8CG5 - chains A and C of the 3 polymer chains in the assembly; structure by electron microscopy, 2.70 A resolution.

[Chain A]
Molecule: Non-reducing polyketide synthase CTB1
From: Cercospora nicotianae
Notes: EC 2.3.1.-
Reference sequence: Q6DQW3 (CTB1_CERNC); residue numbers follow UniProt; this construct covers 1-1293
Amino-acid sequence (1304 residues; each row starts with the number of its first residue):
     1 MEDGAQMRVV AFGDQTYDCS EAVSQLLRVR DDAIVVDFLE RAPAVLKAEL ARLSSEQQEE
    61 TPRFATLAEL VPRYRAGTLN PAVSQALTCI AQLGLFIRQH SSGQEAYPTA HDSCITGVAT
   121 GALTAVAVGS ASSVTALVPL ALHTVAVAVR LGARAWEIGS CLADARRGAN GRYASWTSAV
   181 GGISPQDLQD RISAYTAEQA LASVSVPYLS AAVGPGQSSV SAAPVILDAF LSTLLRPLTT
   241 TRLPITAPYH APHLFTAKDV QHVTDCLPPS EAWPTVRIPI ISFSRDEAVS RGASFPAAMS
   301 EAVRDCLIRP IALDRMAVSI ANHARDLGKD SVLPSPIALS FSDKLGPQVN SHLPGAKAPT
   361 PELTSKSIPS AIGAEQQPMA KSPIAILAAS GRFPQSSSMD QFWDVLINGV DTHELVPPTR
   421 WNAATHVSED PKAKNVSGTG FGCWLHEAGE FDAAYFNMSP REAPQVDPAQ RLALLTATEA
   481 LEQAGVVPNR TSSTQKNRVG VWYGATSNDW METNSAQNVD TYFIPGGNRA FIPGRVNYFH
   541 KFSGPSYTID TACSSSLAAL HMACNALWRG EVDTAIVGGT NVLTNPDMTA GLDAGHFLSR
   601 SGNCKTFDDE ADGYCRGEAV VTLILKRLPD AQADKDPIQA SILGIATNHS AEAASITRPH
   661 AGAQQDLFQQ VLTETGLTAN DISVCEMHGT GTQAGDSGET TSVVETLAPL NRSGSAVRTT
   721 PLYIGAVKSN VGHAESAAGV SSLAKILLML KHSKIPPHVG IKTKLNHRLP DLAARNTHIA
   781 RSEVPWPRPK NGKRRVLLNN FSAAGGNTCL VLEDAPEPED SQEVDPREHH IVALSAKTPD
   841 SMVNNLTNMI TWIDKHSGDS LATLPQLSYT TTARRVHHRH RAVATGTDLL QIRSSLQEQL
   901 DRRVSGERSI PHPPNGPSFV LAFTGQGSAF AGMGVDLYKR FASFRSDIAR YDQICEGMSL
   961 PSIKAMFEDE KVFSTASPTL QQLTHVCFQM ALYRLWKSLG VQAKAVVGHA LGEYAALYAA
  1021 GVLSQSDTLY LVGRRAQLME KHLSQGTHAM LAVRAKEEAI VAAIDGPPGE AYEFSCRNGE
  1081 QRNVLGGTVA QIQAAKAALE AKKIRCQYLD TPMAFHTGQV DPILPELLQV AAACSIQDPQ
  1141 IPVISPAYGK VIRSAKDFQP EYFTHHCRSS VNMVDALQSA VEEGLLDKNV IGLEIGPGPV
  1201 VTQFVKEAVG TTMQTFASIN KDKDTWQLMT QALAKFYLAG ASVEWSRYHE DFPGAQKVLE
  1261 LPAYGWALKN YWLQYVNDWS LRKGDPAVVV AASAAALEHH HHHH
Unresolved in the structure: 1-4, 1287-1304
Differences from the reference sequence: engineered mutation Ala119 (Cys in Q6DQW3), Ala321 (Thr in Q6DQW3), Ala1010 (Ser in Q6DQW3); expression tag (1294-1304)
Covalently attached groups: compound 42X linked to Cys553
Ligand contacts: 42X (N~3~-[(2R)-2-hydroxy-3,3-dimethyl-4-(phosphonooxy)butanoyl]-N-[2-(propanoylamino)ethyl]-beta-alaninamide): Leu592, Gly595, His596, Phe597, Tyr614, Thr657, Arg658, Pro659, His688, Thr690, Thr692, His733, Ser802, Ala803
UniProt features mapped onto this chain:
  - active site (For beta-ketoacyl synthase activity): Cys553, His688, His733

[Chain C]
Molecule: Acyl carrier protein (ACP) of Non-reducing polyketide synthase CTB1
From: Cercospora nicotianae
Notes: EC 2.3.1.-
Reference sequence: Q6DQW3 (CTB1_CERNC); residues 5-88 here correspond to UniProt positions 1775-1858 (UniProt number = residue number + 1770)
Amino-acid sequence (88 residues; each row starts with the number of its first residue):
     1 GSHMDPSPNE IGTVWRDALK ILSEESGLTD EELTDDTSFA DVGVDSLMSL VITSRLRDEL
    61 DIDFPDRALF EECQTIFDLR KRFSGSTE
Unresolved in the structure: 1-10, 87-88
Differences from the reference sequence: expression tag (1-4)
Covalently attached groups: compound 42X linked to Ser46
UniProt features mapped onto this chain:
  - modified residue: Ser46 (O-(pantetheine 4'-phosphoryl)serine)

[Chain A / chain C interface]
Residue-residue contacts - 4 pairs, chain A then chain C:
  Gly595(A) - Leu47(C)
  His596(A) - Val51(C)
  Ser655(A) - Asp45(C)
  Arg658(A) - Phe70(C)
Interface residues without a listed pair, chain A (5 interface residues in all): Ala654
Interface residues without a listed pair, chain C (6 interface residues in all): Ser46, Leu50

[Summary]
The interface between chain A and chain C involves 5 residues on one side and 6 on the other. Covalently
linked compound 42X: at Cys553(A). Covalently linked compound 42X: at Ser46(C). UniProt lists 3 active-site
residues on chain A.
Chain A is Non-reducing polyketide synthase CTB1 and chain C is Acyl carrier protein (ACP) of Non-reducing
polyketide synthase CTB1, both from Cercospora nicotianae; the structure, The ACP crosslinked to the KS of the
cercosporin fungal non-reducing polyketide synthase (NR-PKS) CTB1 (SAT-KS:ACP-MAT), was determined by electron
microscopy.
